8YI7 - chains A and C of the 4 polymer chains in the assembly; structure by electron microscopy, 3.57 A resolution.

Chain A:
Molecule: Interleukin-12 subunit alpha
From: Homo sapiens
Reference sequence: P29459 (IL12A_HUMAN); residue numbers follow UniProt; this construct covers 19-219
Chain sequence (207 residues; numbered 19 to 225; the number before each row is that of its first residue):
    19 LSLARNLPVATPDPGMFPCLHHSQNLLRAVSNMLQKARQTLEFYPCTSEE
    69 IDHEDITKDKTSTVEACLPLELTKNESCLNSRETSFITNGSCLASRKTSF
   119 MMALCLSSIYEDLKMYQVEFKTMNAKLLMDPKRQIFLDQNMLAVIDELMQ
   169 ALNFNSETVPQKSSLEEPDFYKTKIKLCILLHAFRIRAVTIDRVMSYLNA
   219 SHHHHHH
Not modelled in the structure: 19-33, 219-225
Cystine bridges: Cys37-Cys110, Cys64-Cys196, Cys85-Cys123
Sequence notes: expression tag (220-225)

Chain C:
Molecule: Interleukin-12 receptor subunit beta-2
From: Homo sapiens
Reference sequence: Q99665 (I12R2_HUMAN); residue numbers follow UniProt; this construct covers 24-319
Chain sequence (302 residues; each row starts with the number of its first residue):
    24 KIDACKRGDVTVKPSHVILLGSTVNITCSLKPRQGCFHYSRRNKLILYKF
    74 DRRINFHHGHSLNSQVTGLPLGTTLFVCKLACINSDEIQICGAEIFVGVA
   124 PEQPQNLSCIQKGEQGTVACTWERGRDTHLYTEYTLQLSGPKNLTWQKQC
   174 KDIYCDYLDFGINLTPESPESNFTAKVTAVNSLGSSSSLPSTFTFLDIVR
   224 PLPPWDIRIKFQKASVSRCTLYWRDEGLVLLNRLRYRPSNSRLWNMVNVT
   274 KAKGRHDLLDLKPFTEYEFQISSKLHLYKGSWSDWSESLRAQTPEEHHHH
   324 HH
Not modelled in the structure: 122-325
Cystine bridges: Cys28-Cys114, Cys51-Cys101, Cys59-Cys105
Covalent attachments: N-acetylglucosamine (NAG) linked to Asn48
Sequence notes: expression tag (320-325)

Interface between chain A and chain C:
Pairs across the interface (31; chain A residue first):
  Phe61(A) with Phe73(C), hydrophobic; Asp74(C); Leu98(C), hydrophobic
  Tyr62(A) with Leu98(C); Glu117(C), hydrogen bond
  Pro63(A) with Gln112(C)
  Glu72(A) with Lys24(C); Ile25(C); Lys29(C), salt bridge
  Ile74(A) with Ile25(C), hydrophobic
  Asp148(A) with Phe119(C)
  Pro149(A) with Phe119(C), hydrophobic
  Lys150(A) with Thr96(C); Glu117(C), salt bridge; Phe119(C)
  Glu185(A) with Val40(C)
  Asp187(A) with His39(C)
  Phe188(A) with Glu117(C); Phe119(C), hydrophobic
  Tyr189(A) with Leu98(C), hydrophobic; Val100(C), hydrophobic; Gln112(C), hydrogen bond; Cys114(C); Gly115(C); Glu117(C)
  Lys190(A) with Ala27(C)
  Lys192(A) with Glu117(C), salt bridge
  Ile193(A) with Ala27(C), hydrophobic
  Lys194(A) with Ile25(C); Ala27(C)
  Leu198(A) with Ile25(C), hydrophobic
Other interface residues (no listed pair), chain A (20 interface residues in all): Asp70, Gln152, Ile197
Other interface residues (no listed pair), chain C (19 interface residues in all): Asp26, Cys28, Ala116

Summary:
The interface between chain A and chain C involves 20 residues on one side and 19 on the other, with 2
hydrogen bonds and 3 salt bridges. Polar pairs include Glu72(A)-Lys29(C), Lys150(A)-Glu117(C) and
Lys192(A)-Glu117(C). Covalently linked N-acetylglucosamine: at Asn48(C).
Chain A is Interleukin-12 subunit alpha and chain C is Interleukin-12 receptor subunit beta-2, both from Homo
sapiens; the structure, The Cryo-EM structure of IL-12, receptor subunit beta-1 and receptor subunit beta-2
complex, local refinement, was determined by electron microscopy together with 8XRP from the same study.
